9CA1 - chains A and B of the 4 polymer chains in the assembly; structure by electron microscopy, 3.26 A resolution.

== Chain A ==
Molecule: DNA topoisomerase 3-beta-1
Organism: Homo sapiens
Notes: EC 5.6.2.1
Reference sequence: O95985 (TOP3B_HUMAN); numbering as in UniProt (aligned over 1-611)
Sequence (612 residues; numbered 0 to 611; the number before each row is that of its first residue; numbering starts at 0):
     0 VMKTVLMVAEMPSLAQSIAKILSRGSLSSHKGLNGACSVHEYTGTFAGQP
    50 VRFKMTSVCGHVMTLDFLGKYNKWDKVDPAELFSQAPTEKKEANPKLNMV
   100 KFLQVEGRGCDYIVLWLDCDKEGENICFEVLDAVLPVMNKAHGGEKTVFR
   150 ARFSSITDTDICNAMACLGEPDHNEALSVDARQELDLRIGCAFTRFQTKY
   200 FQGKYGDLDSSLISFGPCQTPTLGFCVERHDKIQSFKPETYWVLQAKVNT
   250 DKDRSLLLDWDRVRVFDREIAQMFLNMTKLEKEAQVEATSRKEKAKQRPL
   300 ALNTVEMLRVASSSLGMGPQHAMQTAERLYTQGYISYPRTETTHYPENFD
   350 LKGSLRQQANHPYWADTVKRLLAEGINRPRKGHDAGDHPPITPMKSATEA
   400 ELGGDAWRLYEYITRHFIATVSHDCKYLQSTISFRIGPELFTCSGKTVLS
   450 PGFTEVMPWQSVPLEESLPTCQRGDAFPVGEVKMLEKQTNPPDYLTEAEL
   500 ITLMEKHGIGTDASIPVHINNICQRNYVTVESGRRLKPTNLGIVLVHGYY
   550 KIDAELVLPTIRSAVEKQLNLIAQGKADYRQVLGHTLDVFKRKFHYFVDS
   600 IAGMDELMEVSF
Differences from the reference sequence: expression tag (0); engineered mutation Met10 (Lys in O95985)
Modified positions: Tyr336 (O-phosphotyrosine; PTR)
Metal / ion sites: Mn2+ site 1: Glu9, Asp117 (shared with 1 residue of chain D); Mn2+ site 2: Glu340, Asp511
What the authors report for this chain:
  - mutagenesis - K10M: abolished catalytic activity
  - Mn2+ coordination: Glu340, Asp511
  - mutagenesis - K10M: decreased catalytic activity on RNA (citing earlier work)

== Chain B ==
Molecule: Tudor domain-containing protein 3
Organism: Homo sapiens
Notes: fragment: DUF-OB fold
Reference sequence: Q9H7E2 (TDRD3_HUMAN), isoform Q9H7E2-3; residues 1-161 here = UniProt positions 1-161
Sequence (161 residues; row label = number of the first residue in the row):
     1 MAQVAGAALSQAGWYLSDEGIEACTSSPDKVNVNDIILIALNTDLRTIGK
    51 KFLPSDINSGKVEKLEGPCVLQIQKIRNVAAPKDNEESQAAPRMLRLQMT
   101 DGHISCTAVEFSYMSKISLNTPPGTKVKLSGIVDIKNGFLLLNDSNTTVL
   151 GGEVEHLIEKW

== Chain A / chain B interface ==
Pairs across the interface - 24 pairs, chain A then chain B:
  Glu238(A) - Pro82(B)
  Glu238(A) - Lys83(B)  hydrogen bond (side chain-backbone)
  Asp260(A) - Pro92(B)
  Arg261(A) - Met94(B)
  Arg261(A) - Phe111(B)  hydrogen bond (side chain-backbone)
  Val262(A) - Ala90(B)
  Val262(A) - Ala91(B)  hydrophobic
  Arg263(A) - Ala80(B)
  Arg263(A) - Pro82(B)
  Val264(A) - Val79(B)  hydrophobic
  Phe265(A) - Val79(B)
  Phe265(A) - Ala81(B)
  Phe265(A) - Pro82(B)
  Asp266(A) - Val79(B)
  Asp266(A) - Arg96(B)  salt bridge
  Glu268(A) - Phe139(B)
  Ile269(A) - Phe139(B)  hydrophobic
  Met272(A) - Lys136(B)
  Met272(A) - Asn137(B)
  Met272(A) - Phe139(B)  hydrophobic
  Phe273(A) - Met94(B)  hydrophobic
  Asn275(A) - Asn137(B)
  Met276(A) - Lys136(B)
  Pro437(A) - Phe111(B)  hydrophobic
Interface residues without a listed pair, chain B (18 interface residues in all): Arg77, Ser88, Val109, Leu141

== Summary ==
15 residues of chain A and 18 residues of chain B are in contact, with 2 hydrogen bonds and 1 salt bridge.
Polar contacts include Asp266(A)-Arg96(B), Glu238(A)-Lys83(B) and Arg261(A)-Phe111(B). Glu9(A) and Asp117(A)
form the Mn2+ site 1. From the paper: K10M of chain A abolishes catalytic activity; Mn2+ coordination by
Glu340(A) and Asp511(A).
Chain A is DNA topoisomerase 3-beta-1 and chain B is Tudor domain-containing protein 3, both from Homo
sapiens; the structure, Human TOP3B-TDRD3 core complex in DNA religation state, was determined by electron
microscopy together with 9C9W, 9C9Y, 9CA0, 9CA4, 9CAG, 9CAH and 3 further entries from the same study.
